PDB entry 8TDR | X-ray diffraction, 3.32 A resolution | chains A and F of the 4 polymer chains in the assembly

Chain A (and F):
Name: DNA (cytosine-5)-methyltransferase 3A
Source organism: Homo sapiens
Notes: EC 2.1.1.37, 2.1.1.-; fragment: methyltransferase domain; chain F of this document is another copy of the same molecule, construct and numbering; everything in this record applies to it too
UniProt: Q9Y6K1 (DNM3A_HUMAN); residue numbers follow UniProt; this construct covers 628-912
Chain sequence (287 residues; numbered 626 to 912; the number before each row is that of its first residue):
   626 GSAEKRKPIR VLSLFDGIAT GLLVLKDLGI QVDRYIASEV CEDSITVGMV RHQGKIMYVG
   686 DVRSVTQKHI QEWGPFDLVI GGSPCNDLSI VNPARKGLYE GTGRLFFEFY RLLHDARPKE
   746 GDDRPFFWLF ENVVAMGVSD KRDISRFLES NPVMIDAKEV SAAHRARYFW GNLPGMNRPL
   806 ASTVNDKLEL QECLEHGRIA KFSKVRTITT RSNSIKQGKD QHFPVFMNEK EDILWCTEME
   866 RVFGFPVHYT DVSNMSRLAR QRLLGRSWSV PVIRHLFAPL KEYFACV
Not modelled in the structure: 833-846 (chain F: 626-627, 670-679, 710-725, 782-790, 807-878)
Sequence notes: expression tag (626-627)
Ligand contacts: S-adenosylhomocysteine (SAH): Phe640, Asp641, Gly642, Ile643, Thr645, Ser663, Glu664, Val665, Cys666, Gly685, Asp686, Val687, Arg688, Gly707, Ser708, Pro709, Leu730, Arg891, Ser892, Trp893
Curated features (UniProtKB/Swiss-Prot):
  - active site: Cys710
  - binding site (S-adenosyl-L-methionine): Asp641 to Thr645, Glu664, Asp686 to Arg688, Arg891 to Trp893
  - modified residue: Cys710 (S-methylcysteine)
  - natural variant: Leu648 (L648P: In TBRS), Gly699 (G699D: In a patient with chronic myelomonocytic leukemia), Pro700 (P700L: In TBRS), Phe731 (deletion: In a patient with chronic myelomonocytic leukemia), Arg749 (R749C: In TBRS), Arg771 (R771Q: In TBRS; uncertain significance), Val778 (V778G: In TBRS; uncertain significance), Asn838 (N838D: In TBRS), Arg882 (R882C: In TBRS and AML; R882H: In TBRS and AML; R882P: In a patient with chronic myelomonocytic leukemia), Phe902 (F902S: In TBRS), Pro904 (P904L: In TBRS)
  - mutagenesis: Phe732 (F732A: Loss of activity due to the incapacity to bind the regulatory subunit DNMT3L)
From the paper describing this entry:
  - conformationally variable residues (order/disorder transition): Ile833 to Gln846
  - self-association interface (contacts with another copy of this molecule); pairs are residue here / residue on that copy: Arg676-Glu820, Met674, His821
  - mutagenesis - M674T/R676K, M674T/R676K/R882H (2-fold), R676K, R676K/R882H (2-fold): increased catalytic activity
  - mutagenesis - R882H: decreased binding to DNA
  - mutagenesis - R882C, R882H: increased growth

How chain A and chain F interact:
Residue-residue contacts (35; chain A residue first):
  Arg688(A) - Arg771(F)  hydrogen bond (backbone-side chain)
  Tyr724(A) - Arg729(F)  hydrogen bond
  Tyr724(A) - Phe732(F)
  Tyr724(A) - Glu733(F)  hydrogen bond
  Glu725(A) - Gly726(F)
  Glu725(A) - Thr727(F)  hydrogen bond (side chain-backbone)
  Glu725(A) - Gly728(F)  hydrogen bond (side chain-backbone)
  Glu725(A) - Asp765(F)
  Arg729(A) - Gly728(F)
  Arg729(A) - Phe732(F)
  Arg729(A) - Asp765(F)  salt bridge
  Arg729(A) - Asp768(F)  salt bridge
  Phe732(A) - Phe732(F)  hydrophobic
  Phe732(A) - Phe772(F)
  Glu733(A) - Arg771(F)  salt bridge
  Glu733(A) - Phe772(F)
  Tyr735(A) - Tyr735(F)  hydrophobic
  Tyr735(A) - Arg736(F)
  Tyr735(A) - His739(F)
  Arg736(A) - Tyr735(F)
  Arg736(A) - Arg771(F)
  Arg736(A) - Phe772(F)
  His739(A) - His739(F)  hydrogen bond
  Lys744(A) - Glu745(F)  salt bridge
  Ser764(A) - Arg688(F)  hydrogen bond
  Asp768(A) - Arg688(F)  salt bridge
  Arg771(A) - Val687(F)
  Arg771(A) - Arg688(F)
  Arg771(A) - Arg729(F)
  Arg771(A) - Glu733(F)  salt bridge
  Arg771(A) - Arg736(F)
  Phe772(A) - Phe732(F)
  Phe772(A) - Glu733(F)
  Phe772(A) - Arg736(F)
  Glu774(A) - Gln692(F)
Interface residues without a listed pair, chain A (16 interface residues in all): Glu745
Interface residues without a listed pair, chain F (20 interface residues in all): Val690, Asp740, Lys744

Overview:
16 residues of chain A face 20 of chain F across their interface; the contacts include 7 hydrogen bonds and 6
salt bridges. Among the polar pairs are Arg729(A)-Asp765(F), Arg729(A)-Asp768(F) and Glu733(A)-Arg771(F). From
the paper: M674T/R676K, M674T/R676K/R882H and R676K of chain A, among others, increase catalytic activity;
conformational variability at Ile833(A); 6 substitutions were tested in all.
Chain A and chain F are both DNA (cytosine-5)-methyltransferase 3A (Homo sapiens); the structure, Crystal
structure of the methyltransferase domain of DNMT3A homotetramer, was determined by X-ray diffraction,
deposited together with 8TE1, 8TE3 and 8TE4.
